PDB entry 8UA0 | electron microscopy, 3.50 A resolution | chains A and F of the 7 polymer chains in the assembly

Chain A (and F):
Molecule: Cell division control protein 48
Source organism: Saccharomyces cerevisiae
Notes: EC 3.6.4.6; chain F of this document is another copy of the same molecule, construct and numbering; everything in this record applies to it too
UniProt: P25694 (CDC48_YEAST); residues 1-835 here = UniProt positions 1-835
Amino-acid sequence (835 residues; row label = number of the first residue in the row):
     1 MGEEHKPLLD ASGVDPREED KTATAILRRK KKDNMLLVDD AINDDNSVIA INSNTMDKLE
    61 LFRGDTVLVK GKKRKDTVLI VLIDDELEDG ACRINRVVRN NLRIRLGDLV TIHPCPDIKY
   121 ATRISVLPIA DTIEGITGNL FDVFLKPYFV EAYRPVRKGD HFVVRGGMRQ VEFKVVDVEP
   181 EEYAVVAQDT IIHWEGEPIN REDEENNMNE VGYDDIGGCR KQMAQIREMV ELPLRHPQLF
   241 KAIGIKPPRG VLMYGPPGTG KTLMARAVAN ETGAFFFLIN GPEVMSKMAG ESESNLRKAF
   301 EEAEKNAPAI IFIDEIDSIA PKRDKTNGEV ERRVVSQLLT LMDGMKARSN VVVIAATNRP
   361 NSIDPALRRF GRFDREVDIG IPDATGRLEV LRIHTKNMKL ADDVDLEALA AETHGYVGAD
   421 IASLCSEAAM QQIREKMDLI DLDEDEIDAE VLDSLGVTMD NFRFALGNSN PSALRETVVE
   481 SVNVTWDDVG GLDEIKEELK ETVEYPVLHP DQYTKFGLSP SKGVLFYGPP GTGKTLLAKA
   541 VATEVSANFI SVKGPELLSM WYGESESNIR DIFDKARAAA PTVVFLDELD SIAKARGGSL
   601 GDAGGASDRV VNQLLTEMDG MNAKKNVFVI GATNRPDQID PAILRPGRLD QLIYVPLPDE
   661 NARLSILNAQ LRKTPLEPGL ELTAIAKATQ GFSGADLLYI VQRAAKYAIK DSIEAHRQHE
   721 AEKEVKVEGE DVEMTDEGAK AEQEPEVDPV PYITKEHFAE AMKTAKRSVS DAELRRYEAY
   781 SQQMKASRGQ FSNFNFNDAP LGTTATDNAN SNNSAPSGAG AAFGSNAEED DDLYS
Unresolved in the structure: 1-208, 345-348, 725-747, 784-835 (chain F: 1-220, 381-382, 471-484, 508-520, 726-747, 785-835)
Bound ions: Mg2+ site 1: T262 (together with 08T); Mg2+ site 2: T535 (together with 08T)
Residues lining bound ligands:
  - 08T ([[[(2R,3S,4R,5R)-5-(6-aminopurin-9-yl)-3,4-bis(oxidanyl)oxolan-2-yl]methoxy-oxidanyl-phosphoryl]oxy-oxidanyl-phosphoryl]oxy-tris(fluoranyl)beryllium), molecule 1: D215, I216, G217, P256, P257, G258, T259, G260, K261, T262, L263, N358, V390, H394, G418, A419, A422
  - 08T, molecule 2: D488, V489, G490, L492, P529, P530, G531, T532, G533, K534, T535, L536, E588, N634, I666, Q670, G694, A695, L698
Curated features (UniProtKB/Swiss-Prot):
  - binding site (ATP): P257 to L263, N358, H394, G531 to L536
  - modified residue: S472 (Phosphoserine), S519 (Phosphoserine), T735 (Phosphothreonine), S770 (Phosphoserine)
  - cross-link (Glycyl lysine isopeptide (Lys-Gly)): K305 (interchain with G-Cter in ubiquitin), K322 (interchain with G-Cter in ubiquitin), K346 (interchain with G-Cter in ubiquitin), K522 (interchain with G-Cter in ubiquitin), K539 (interchain with G-Cter in ubiquitin), K594 (interchain with G-Cter in ubiquitin), K673 (interchain with G-Cter in ubiquitin)
Reported in the primary citation:
  - catalytic residues: E315, R369, R372, E588, R645, R648 (citing earlier work)

Chain A / chain F interface:
Pairs across the interface - 47 pairs, chain A then chain F:
  H236(A) - E444(F)
  I243(A) - M398(F)
  R323(A) - S318(F)
  T326(A) - K325(F)
  N327(A) - N327(F)
  R332(A) - P321(F)
  R332(A) - T326(F)
  F370(A) - A419(F)  hydrophobic
  F370(A) - A422(F)  hydrophobic
  F370(A) - S423(F)
  R375(A) - S423(F)
  R375(A) - S426(F)
  R375(A) - E427(F)
  Y505(A) - K710(F)
  H509(A) - I713(F)
  Y513(A) - K706(F)
  K515(A) - D748(F)
  F516(A) - K673(F)
  F516(A) - T674(F)
  G517(A) - K673(F)
  S519(A) - Q702(F)
  W561(A) - M560(F)  hydrophobic
  Y562(A) - L558(F)
  Y562(A) - S559(F)
  Y562(A) - M560(F)  hydrogen bond (backbone-backbone)
  Y562(A) - A603(F)  hydrophobic
  Y562(A) - A606(F)
  E564(A) - M560(F)
  R596(A) - D590(F)  salt bridge
  G597(A) - R635(F)
  D602(A) - G598(F)
  D602(A) - S599(F)  hydrogen bond (side chain-backbone)
  D602(A) - G601(F)
  G604(A) - G601(F)  hydrogen bond (backbone-backbone)
  G604(A) - D602(F)
  G604(A) - A603(F)
  G605(A) - K594(F)  hydrogen bond (backbone-side chain)
  R609(A) - P555(F)
  R609(A) - L558(F)
  R609(A) - K594(F)
  N612(A) - P555(F)
  N612(A) - S591(F)
  Q613(A) - P555(F)
  T616(A) - K553(F)
  P646(A) - A695(F)
  P646(A) - D696(F)
  P646(A) - S768(F)
Other interface residues (no listed pair), chain A (45 interface residues in all): G244, I245, K325, E329, R333, S336, T340, Q512, L518, E566, R570, A606, D608, L615, A642, L644, R645
Other interface residues (no listed pair), chain F (56 interface residues in all): P282, E283, S286, G328, N397, K399, A429, I433, I447, P530, G554, E556, E588, S607, V610, P675, Y699, A705, I709

Summary:
45 residues of chain A and 56 residues of chain F are in contact; the contacts include 4 hydrogen bonds and 1
salt bridge. Polar pairs include R596(A)-D590(F), D602(A)-S599(F) and G605(A)-K594(F). Bound to chain A:
compound 08T. From UniProt: 15 ATP-binding residues on chain A. From the paper: catalytic residues E315(A),
R369(A) and R372(A) among others.
Chain A and chain F are both Cell division control protein 48 (Saccharomyces cerevisiae); the structure,
Cdc48-Shp1 unfolding native substrate, Class 8, was determined by electron microscopy together with 8U7T,
8U8I, 8U9C, 8U9P, 8U9Q, 8U9Z and 3 further entries from the same study.
